3DC5 - chains A and C; structure by X-ray diffraction, 1.70 A resolution.

== Chain A (and C) ==
Molecule: Superoxide dismutase [Mn] 2
Source organism: Caenorhabditis elegans
Notes: EC 1.15.1.1; chain C of this document is another copy of the same molecule, construct and numbering; everything in this record applies to it too
UniProtKB: P41977 (SODM2_CAEEL); residues 1-194 here correspond to UniProt positions 25-218 (UniProt number = residue number + 24)
Amino-acid sequence (195 residues; each row starts with the number of its first residue; numbering starts at 0):
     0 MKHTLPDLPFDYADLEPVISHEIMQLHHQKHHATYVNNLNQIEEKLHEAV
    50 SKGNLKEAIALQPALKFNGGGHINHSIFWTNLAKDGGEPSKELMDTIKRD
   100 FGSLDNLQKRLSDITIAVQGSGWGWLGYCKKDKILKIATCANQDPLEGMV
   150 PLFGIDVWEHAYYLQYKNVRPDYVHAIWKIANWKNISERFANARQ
Not modelled in the structure: 0 (chain C: fully traced)
Sequence notes: initiating methionine (0)
Ion coordination: Mn2+: H26, H74, D155, H159
Small-molecule neighbours: malonate ion (MLI): T33, N167, V168, P170
Swiss-Prot annotation at these positions:
  - binding site (Mn(2+)): H26, H74, D155, H159
What the authors report for this chain:
  - Mn2+ coordination: H26, H74, D155, H159

== How chain A and chain C interact ==
Pairs across the interface - 29 pairs, chain A then chain C:
  L38(A) - L54(C)  hydrophobic
  E42(A) - L54(C)
  L54(A) - L38(C)  hydrophobic
  L54(A) - E42(C)
  L54(A) - G68(C)
  L54(A) - I72(C)  hydrophobic
  K55(A) - I72(C)
  K55(A) - L145(C)  hydrogen bond (side chain-backbone)
  K55(A) - M148(C)  hydrogen bond (side chain-backbone)
  K55(A) - P150(C)
  I58(A) - L64(C)
  I58(A) - K65(C)
  I58(A) - G68(C)
  I58(A) - G69(C)
  I58(A) - E146(C)
  A59(A) - E146(C)
  Q61(A) - Q61(C)  hydrogen bond (backbone-side chain)
  Q61(A) - L64(C)
  Q61(A) - K65(C)
  L64(A) - I58(C)
  L64(A) - Q61(C)
  K65(A) - I58(C)
  K65(A) - Q61(C)
  G68(A) - L54(C)
  G68(A) - I58(C)
  G69(A) - I58(C)
  I72(A) - K55(C)
  E146(A) - I58(C)
  E146(A) - A59(C)
Interface residues without a listed pair, chain A (17 interface residues in all): H2, H71, P144, L145
Interface residues without a listed pair, chain C (20 interface residues in all): H2, A57, H71, P144

== In short ==
The interface between chain A and chain C involves 17 residues on one side and 20 on the other, with 3
hydrogen bonds. Polar contacts include K55(A)-L145(C), K55(A)-M148(C) and Q61(A)-Q61(C). Ligands of chain A:
malonate ion. From the paper: Mn2+ coordination by H26(A), H74(A) and D155(A) among others.
Chain A and chain C are both Superoxide dismutase [Mn] 2 (Caenorhabditis elegans); the structure, Crystal
Structure of a manganese superoxide dismutases from Caenorhabditis elegans, was determined by X-ray
diffraction (same publication as 3DC6).
